9CAB - chains A and Y of the 20 polymer chains in the assembly; structure by electron microscopy, 3.94 A resolution.

[Chain A]
Molecule: Helicase SRCAP
Organism: Homo sapiens
Notes: EC 3.6.4.-
UniProtKB: Q6ZRS2 (SRCAP_HUMAN); residue numbers follow UniProt; this construct covers 1-3230
Sequence (3230 residues; numbered 1 to 3230; the number before each row is that of its first residue):
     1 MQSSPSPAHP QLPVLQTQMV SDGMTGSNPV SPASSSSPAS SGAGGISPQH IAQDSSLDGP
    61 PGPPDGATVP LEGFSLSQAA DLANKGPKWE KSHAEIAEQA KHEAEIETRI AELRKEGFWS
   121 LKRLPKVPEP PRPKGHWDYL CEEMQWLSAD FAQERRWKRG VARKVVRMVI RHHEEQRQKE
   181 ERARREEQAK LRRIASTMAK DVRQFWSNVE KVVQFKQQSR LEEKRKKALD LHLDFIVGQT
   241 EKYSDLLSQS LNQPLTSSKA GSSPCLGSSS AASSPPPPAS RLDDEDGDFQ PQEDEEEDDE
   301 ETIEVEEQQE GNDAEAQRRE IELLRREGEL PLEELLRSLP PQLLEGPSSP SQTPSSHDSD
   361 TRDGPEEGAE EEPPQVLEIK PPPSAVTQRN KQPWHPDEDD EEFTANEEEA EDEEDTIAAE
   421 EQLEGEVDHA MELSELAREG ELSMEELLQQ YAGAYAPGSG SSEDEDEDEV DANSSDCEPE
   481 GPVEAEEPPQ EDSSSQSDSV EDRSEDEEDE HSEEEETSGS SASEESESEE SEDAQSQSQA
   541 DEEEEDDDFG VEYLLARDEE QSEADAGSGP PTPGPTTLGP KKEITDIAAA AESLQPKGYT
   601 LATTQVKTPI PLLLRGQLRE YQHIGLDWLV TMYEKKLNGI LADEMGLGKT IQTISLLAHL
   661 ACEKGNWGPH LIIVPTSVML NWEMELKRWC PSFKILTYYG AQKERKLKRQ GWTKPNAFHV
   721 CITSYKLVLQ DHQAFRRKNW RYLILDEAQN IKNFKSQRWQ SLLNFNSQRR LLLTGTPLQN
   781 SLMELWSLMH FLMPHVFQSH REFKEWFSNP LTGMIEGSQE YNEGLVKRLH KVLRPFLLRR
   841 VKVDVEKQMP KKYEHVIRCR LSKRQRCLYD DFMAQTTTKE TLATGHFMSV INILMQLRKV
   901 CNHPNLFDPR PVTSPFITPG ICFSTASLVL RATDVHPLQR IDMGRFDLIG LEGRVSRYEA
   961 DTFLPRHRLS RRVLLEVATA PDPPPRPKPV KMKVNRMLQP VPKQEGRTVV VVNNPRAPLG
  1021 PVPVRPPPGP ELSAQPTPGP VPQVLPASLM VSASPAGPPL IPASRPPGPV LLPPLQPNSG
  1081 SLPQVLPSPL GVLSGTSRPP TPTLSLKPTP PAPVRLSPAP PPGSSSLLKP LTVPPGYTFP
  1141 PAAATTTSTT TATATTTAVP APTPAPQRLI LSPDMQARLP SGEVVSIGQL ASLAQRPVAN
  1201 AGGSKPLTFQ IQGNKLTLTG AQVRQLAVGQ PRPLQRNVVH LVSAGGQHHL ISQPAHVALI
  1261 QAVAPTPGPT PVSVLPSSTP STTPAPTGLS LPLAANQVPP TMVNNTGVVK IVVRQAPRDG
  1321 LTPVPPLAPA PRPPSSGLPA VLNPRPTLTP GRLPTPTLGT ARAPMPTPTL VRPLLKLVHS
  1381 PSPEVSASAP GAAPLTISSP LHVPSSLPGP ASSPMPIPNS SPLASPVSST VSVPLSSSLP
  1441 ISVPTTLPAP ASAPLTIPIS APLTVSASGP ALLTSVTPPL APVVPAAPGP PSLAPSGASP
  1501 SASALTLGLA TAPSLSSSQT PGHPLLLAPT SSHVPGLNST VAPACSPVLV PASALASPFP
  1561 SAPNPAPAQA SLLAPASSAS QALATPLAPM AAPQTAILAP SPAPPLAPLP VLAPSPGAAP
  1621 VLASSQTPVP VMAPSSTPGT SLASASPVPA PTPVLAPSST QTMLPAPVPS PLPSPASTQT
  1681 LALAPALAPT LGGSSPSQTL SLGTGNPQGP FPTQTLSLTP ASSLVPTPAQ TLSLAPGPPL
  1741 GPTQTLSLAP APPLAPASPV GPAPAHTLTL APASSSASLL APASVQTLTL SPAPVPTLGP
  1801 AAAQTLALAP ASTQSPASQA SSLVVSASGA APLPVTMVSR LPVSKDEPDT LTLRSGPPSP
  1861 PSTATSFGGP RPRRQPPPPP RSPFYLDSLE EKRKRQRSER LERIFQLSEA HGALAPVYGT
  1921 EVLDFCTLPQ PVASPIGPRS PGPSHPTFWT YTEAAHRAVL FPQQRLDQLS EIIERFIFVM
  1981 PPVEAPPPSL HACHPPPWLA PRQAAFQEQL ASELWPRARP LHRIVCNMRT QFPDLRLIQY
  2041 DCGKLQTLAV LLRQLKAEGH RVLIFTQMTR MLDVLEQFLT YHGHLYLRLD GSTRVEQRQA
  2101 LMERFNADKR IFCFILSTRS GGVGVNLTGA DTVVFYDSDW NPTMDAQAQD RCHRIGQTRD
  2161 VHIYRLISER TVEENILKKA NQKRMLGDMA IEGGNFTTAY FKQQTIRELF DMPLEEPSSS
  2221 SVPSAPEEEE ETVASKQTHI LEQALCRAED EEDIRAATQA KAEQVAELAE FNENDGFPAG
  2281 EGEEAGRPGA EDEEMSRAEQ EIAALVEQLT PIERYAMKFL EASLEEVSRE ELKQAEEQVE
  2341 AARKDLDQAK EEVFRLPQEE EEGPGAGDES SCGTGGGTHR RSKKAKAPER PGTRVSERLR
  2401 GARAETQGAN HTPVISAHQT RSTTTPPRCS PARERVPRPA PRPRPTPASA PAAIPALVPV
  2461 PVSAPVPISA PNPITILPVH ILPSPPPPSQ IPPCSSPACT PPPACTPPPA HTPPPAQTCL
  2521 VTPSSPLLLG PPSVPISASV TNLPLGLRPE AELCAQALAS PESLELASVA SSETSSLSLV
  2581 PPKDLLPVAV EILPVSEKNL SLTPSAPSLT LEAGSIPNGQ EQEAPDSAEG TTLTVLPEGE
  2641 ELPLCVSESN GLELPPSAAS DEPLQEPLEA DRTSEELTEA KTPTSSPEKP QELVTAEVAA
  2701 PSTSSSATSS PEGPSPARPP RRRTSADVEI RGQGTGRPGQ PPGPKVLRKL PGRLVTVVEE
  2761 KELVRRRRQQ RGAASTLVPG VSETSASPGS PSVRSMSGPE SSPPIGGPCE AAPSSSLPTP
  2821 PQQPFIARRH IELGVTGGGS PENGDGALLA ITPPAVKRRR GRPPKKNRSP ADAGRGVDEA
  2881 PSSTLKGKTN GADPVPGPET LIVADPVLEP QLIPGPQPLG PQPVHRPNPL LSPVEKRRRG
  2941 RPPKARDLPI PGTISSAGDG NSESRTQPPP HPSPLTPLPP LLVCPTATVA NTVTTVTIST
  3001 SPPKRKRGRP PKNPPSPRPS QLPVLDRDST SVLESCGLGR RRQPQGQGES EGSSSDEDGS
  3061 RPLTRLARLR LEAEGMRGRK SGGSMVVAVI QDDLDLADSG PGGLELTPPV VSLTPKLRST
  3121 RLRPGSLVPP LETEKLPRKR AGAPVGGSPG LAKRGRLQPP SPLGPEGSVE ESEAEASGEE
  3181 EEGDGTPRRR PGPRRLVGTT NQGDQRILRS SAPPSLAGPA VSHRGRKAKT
Unresolved in the structure: 1-603, 879-886, 993-1881, 2204-3230
Small-molecule neighbours: ATP-gamma-S (AGS; phosphothiophosphoric acid-adenylate ester): Gln617, Leu618, Arg619, Gln622, Glu644, Met645, Gly646, Leu647, Gly648, Lys649, Thr650, Ile651, Glu685, Trp689, Glu747, Val2123
Curated features (UniProtKB/Swiss-Prot):
  - DNA-binding region: Lys2857 to Ser2869 (A.T hook 1), Lys2936 to Leu2948 (A.T hook 2), Lys3004 to Ser3016 (A.T hook 3)
  - binding site (ATP): Asp643 to Thr650
  - modified residue: Ser1172 (Phosphoserine)
  - natural variant: Gln392 to Thr3230 (deletion: In DEHMBA), Arg840 to Thr3230 (deletion: In DEHMBA), Ser1278 to Thr3230 (deletion: In DEHMBA), Leu1642 to Thr3230 (deletion: In DEHMBA), Arg2070 to Thr3230 (deletion: In DEHMBA), Arg2435 to Thr3230 (deletion: In FLHS), Arg2444 to Thr3230 (deletion: In FLHS)

[Chain Y]
Molecule: 285-nt DNA strand
Sequence (285 nucleotides; numbered -179 to 105; the number before each row is that of its first residue; numbers below 1 keep their minus sign (DA-179 is residue -179)):
  -179 ATCGAAGGGC GCCTATATAA GGGGGTGGGG GCGCGTTCGT CCTCCCTCTC CTCGCGGCGC
  -119 GAGTTTCAGG CAGCGCTGCG TCCTGCTGCG CACGTGGGAA GCCCTGCTGG AGAATCCCGG
   -59 TGCGCAGGCC GCTCAATTGG TCGTAGACAG CTCTAGCACC GCTTAAACGC AGCTACGCGC
     1 TGTCCCCCGC GTTTTAACCG CCAAGGGGAT TACTCCCTAG TCTCCAGGCA GCTGTCAGAT
    61 ATGTACATCC TGTGATCCCC GGGTACCGAG CTCGAATTCA CTGGC
Unresolved in the structure: -179 to -93, 77-105

[Chain A / chain Y interface]
Pairs across the interface (40):
  Thr676(A) - DC-78(Y)  hydrogen bond to the phosphate
  Thr676(A) - DC-77(Y)  hydrogen bond to the phosphate
  Ser677(A) - DC-78(Y)  phosphate contact
  Gln702(A) - DT-75(Y)  hydrogen bond to the phosphate
  Arg705(A) - DC-76(Y)  salt bridge to the phosphate
  Arg709(A) - DG2(Y)  salt bridge to the phosphate
  Gln710(A) - DT3(Y)  phosphate contact
  Gln710(A) - DC4(Y)  base contact
  Trp712(A) - DG2(Y)  phosphate contact
  Thr713(A) - DG2(Y)  hydrogen bond to the phosphate
  Thr713(A) - DT3(Y)  phosphate contact
  Lys714(A) - DC4(Y)  salt bridge to the phosphate
  Ser724(A) - DC-77(Y)  hydrogen bond to the phosphate
  Lys726(A) - DC-77(Y)  phosphate contact
  Leu727(A) - DC-77(Y)  phosphate contact
  Gln730(A) - DC-77(Y)  hydrogen bond to the phosphate
  Gln730(A) - DC-76(Y)  hydrogen bond to the phosphate
  Gln733(A) - DC0(Y)  phosphate contact
  Gln733(A) - DT1(Y)  phosphate contact
  Ala734(A) - DT1(Y)  phosphate contact
  Ala734(A) - DG2(Y)  phosphate contact
  Arg737(A) - DG-1(Y)  base contact
  Arg737(A) - DC0(Y)  hydrogen bond to the base
  Arg737(A) - DT1(Y)  hydrogen bond to the sugar
  Lys755(A) - DC-87(Y)  salt bridge to the phosphate
  Arg801(A) - DC-89(Y)  salt bridge to the phosphate
  Ile891(A) - DG-84(Y)  base contact
  Met895(A) - DG-83(Y)  sugar contact
  Lys899(A) - DG-82(Y)  salt bridge to the phosphate
  Met2068(A) - DA-81(Y)  phosphate contact
  Thr2069(A) - DA-81(Y)  hydrogen bond to the phosphate
  Arg2070(A) - DA-81(Y)  hydrogen bond to the phosphate
  Asp2090(A) - DA-80(Y)  phosphate contact
  Gly2091(A) - DA-80(Y)  phosphate contact
  Arg2098(A) - DG-79(Y)  salt bridge to the phosphate
  Ser2117(A) - DA-80(Y)  hydrogen bond to the phosphate
  Arg2119(A) - DA-80(Y)  sugar contact
  Ser2120(A) - DA-80(Y)  sugar contact
  Ser2120(A) - DG-79(Y)  phosphate contact
  Gly2121(A) - DG-79(Y)  phosphate contact
Also at the interface, not in a pair above, chain A (36 interface residues in all): Pro675, Lys804, Asn892, Gln2067, Gly2122
Also at the interface, not in a pair above, chain Y (19 interface residues in all): DA-88

[Overview]
36 residues of chain A face 19 of chain Y across their interface; the contacts include 12 hydrogen bonds and 7
salt bridges. Polar pairs include Arg737(A)-DC0(Y), Arg737(A)-DT1(Y) and Thr676(A)-DC-78(Y). Chain A binds
ATP-gamma-S.
Chain A is Helicase SRCAP (Homo sapiens) and chain Y is a 285-nt DNA strand; the structure, Cryo-EM structure
of human SRCAP-nucleosome complex in the encounter state (composite structure), was determined by electron
microscopy.
